PDB entry 5F3H | X-ray diffraction, 2.70 A resolution | chains D and I of the 6 polymer chains in the assembly

[Chain D]
Protein: humanized RK35 antibody light chain
From: Mus musculus
Notes: antibody fragment or engineered binder
Sequence (214 residues; row label = number of the first residue in the row):
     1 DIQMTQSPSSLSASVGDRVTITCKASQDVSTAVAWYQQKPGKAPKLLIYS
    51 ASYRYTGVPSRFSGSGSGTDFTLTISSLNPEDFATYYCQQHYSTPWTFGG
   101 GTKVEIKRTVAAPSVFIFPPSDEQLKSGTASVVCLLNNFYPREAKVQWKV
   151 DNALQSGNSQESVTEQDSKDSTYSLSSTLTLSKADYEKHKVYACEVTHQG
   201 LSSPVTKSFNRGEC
Disordered / not traced: 212-214
Cystine bridges: C23-C88, C134-C194

[Chain I]
Protein: Growth/differentiation factor 8
From: Homo sapiens
UniProt: O14793 (GDF8_HUMAN); residues 2-109 here correspond to UniProt positions 268-375 (UniProt number = residue number + 266)
Sequence (108 residues; numbered 2 to 109; the number before each row is that of its first residue):
     2 FGLDCDEHSTESRCCRYPLTVDFEAFGWDWIIAPKRYKANYCSGECEFVF
    52 LQKYPHTHLVHQANPRGSAGPCCTPTKMSPINMLYFNGKEQIIYGKIPAM
   102 VVDRCGCS
Disordered / not traced: 9-12
Cystine bridges: C6-C16, C15-C74, C43-C106, C47-C108

[Interface between chain D and chain I]
Residue-residue contacts (15):
  S30(D) with Y95(I)
  T31(D) with N83(I); Y95(I), hydrogen bond
  A32(D) with Y95(I), hydrophobic
  S50(D) with Y95(I), hydrogen bond
  H91(D) with L85(I); Y95(I)
  Y92(D) with I93(I); I94(I); Y95(I), hydrogen bond (backbone-backbone)
  S93(D) with I93(I)
  T94(D) with Q92(I), hydrogen bond (backbone-side chain); I93(I), hydrogen bond (side chain-backbone)
  W96(D) with L85(I), hydrophobic; I93(I), hydrophobic

[Overview]
9 residues of chain D and 6 residues of chain I are in contact, with 5 hydrogen bonds. Among the polar pairs
are T31(D)-Y95(I), S50(D)-Y95(I) and T94(D)-Q92(I).
Chain D is humanized RK35 antibody light chain (Mus musculus) and chain I is Growth/differentiation factor 8
(Homo sapiens); the structure, Structure of myostatin in complex with humanized RK35 antibody, was determined
by X-ray diffraction.
